PDB entry 4A06 | X-ray diffraction, 2.00 A resolution | chain A

[Chain A]
Molecule: 3-phosphoinositide-dependent protein kinase 1
From: Homo sapiens
Notes: EC 2.7.11.1; fragment: catalytic domain, residues 50-359
UniProt: O15530 (PDPK1_HUMAN); residue numbers follow UniProt; this construct covers 50-359
Chain sequence (311 residues; numbered 49 to 359; the number before each row is that of its first residue):
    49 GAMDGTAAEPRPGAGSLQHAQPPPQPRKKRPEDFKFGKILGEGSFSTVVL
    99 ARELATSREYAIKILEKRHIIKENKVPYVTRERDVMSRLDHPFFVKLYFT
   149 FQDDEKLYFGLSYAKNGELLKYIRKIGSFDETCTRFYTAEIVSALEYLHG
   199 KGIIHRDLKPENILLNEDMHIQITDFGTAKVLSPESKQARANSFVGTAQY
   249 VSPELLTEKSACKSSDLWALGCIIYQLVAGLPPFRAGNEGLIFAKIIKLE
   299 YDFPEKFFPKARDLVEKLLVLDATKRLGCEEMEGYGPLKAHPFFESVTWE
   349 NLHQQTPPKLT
Not modelled in the structure: 49-74
Sequence notes: expression tag (49); engineered mutation Gly-288 (Tyr in O15530), Ala-292 (Gln in O15530)
Modified positions: Ser-241 (phosphoserine; SEP)
UniProt features mapped onto this chain:
  - active site: Asp-205 (Proton acceptor)
  - binding site (ATP): Ser-92 to Ser-94, Lys-111, Ser-160 to Ala-162, Glu-166, Glu-209, Asp-223
  - modified residue: Ser-241 (Phosphoserine), Lys-304 (N6-acetyllysine), Thr-354 (Phosphothreonine)
  - mutagenesis: Ser-241 (S241A: No activation), Ala-277 (A277V: 3-fold increase in kinase activity), Thr-354 (T354A: Abolishes phosphorylation by MELK)
Small-molecule neighbours:
  - PIF-Pocket (A06; (3S)-4-(5-chloro-1H-benzimidazol-2-yl)-3-(4-chlorophenyl)butanoic acid): Lys-115, Ile-118, Ile-119, Val-124, Val-127, Thr-128, Arg-131, Thr-148, Phe-149, Gln-150, Leu-155, Tyr-156, Phe-157
  - ATP (adenosine-5'-triphosphate): Leu-88, Gly-89, Glu-90, Gly-91, Ser-92, Phe-93, Ser-94, Thr-95, Val-96, Ala-109, Lys-111, Val-143, Leu-159, Ser-160, Tyr-161, Ala-162, Glu-166, Leu-212, Thr-222, Asp-223

[Overview]
Chain A binds ATP and PIF-Pocket. From UniProt: active-site residue Asp-205, 10 ATP-binding residues and 3
mutagenesis sites.
Chain A is 3-phosphoinositide-dependent protein kinase 1 (Homo sapiens); the structure, Human PDK1 Kinase
Domain in Complex with Allosteric Activator PS114 Bound to the PIF-Pocket, was determined by X-ray
diffraction, deposited together with 4A07.
